PDB entry 7Q89 | X-ray diffraction, 2.08 A resolution | chain A

Chain A:
Molecule: Cytochrome P-450
Source organism: Streptomyces antibioticus
UniProt: Q59819 (Q59819_STRAT); residues 1-407 here = UniProt positions 1-407
Chain sequence (408 residues; each row starts with the number of its first residue; numbering starts at 0):
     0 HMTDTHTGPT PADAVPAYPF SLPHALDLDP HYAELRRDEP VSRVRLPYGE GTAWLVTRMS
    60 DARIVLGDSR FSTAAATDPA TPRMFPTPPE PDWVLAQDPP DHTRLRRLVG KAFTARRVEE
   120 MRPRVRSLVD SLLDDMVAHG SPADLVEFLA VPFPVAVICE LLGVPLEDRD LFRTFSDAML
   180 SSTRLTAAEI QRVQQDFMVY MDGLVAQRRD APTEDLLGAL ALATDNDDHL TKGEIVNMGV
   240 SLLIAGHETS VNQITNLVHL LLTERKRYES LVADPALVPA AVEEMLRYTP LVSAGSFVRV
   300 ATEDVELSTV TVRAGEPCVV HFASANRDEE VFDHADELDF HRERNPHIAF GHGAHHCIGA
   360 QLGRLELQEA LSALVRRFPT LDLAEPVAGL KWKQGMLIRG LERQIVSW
Unresolved in the structure: 0-11
Differences from the reference sequence: expression tag (0); engineered mutation Trp92 (Gly in Q59819)
Bound ions: Na+: Tyr31, Ser292 (together with formate); heme Fe near Cys356 (its only coordinating residue here)
Small-molecule neighbours:
  - 6-deoxyerythronolide b (DEB): Met83, Phe84, Trp92, Leu94, Met178, Leu179, Ser240, Ile243, Ala244, Thr248, Val291, Ser295, Phe296, Leu396, Ile397
  - heme (HEM): Leu65, Val93, Leu94, His101, Arg105, Phe112, Ile157, Ser240, Leu241, Ala244, Gly245, Thr248, Ser249, Gln252, Leu285, Leu290, Phe296, Arg298, Phe321, Ala348, Phe349, Gly350, Ala353, His354, Cys356, Ile357, Gly358, Leu361, Gly362, Leu366
From the paper describing this entry:
  - binding site for 6-deoxyerythronolide b: Met83, Phe84, Trp92, Leu94, Met178, Leu179, Ser240, Ile243, Ala244, Thr248, Val291, Ser295, Phe296, Leu396, Ile397
  - mutagenesis - G92W: increased binding to 6-deoxyerythronolide b

Summary:
Chain A binds heme and 6-deoxyerythronolide b. Tyr31 and Ser292 form the Na+ site. The paper reports a binding
site for 6-deoxyerythronolide b at Met83, Phe84 and Trp92 among others; G92W increases binding to
6-deoxyerythronolide b.
Chain A is Cytochrome P-450 (Streptomyces antibioticus); the structure, OleP mutant G92W in complex with 6DEB,
was determined by X-ray diffraction, deposited together with 7Q6R and 7Q6X.
